Entry 7UDS (electron microscopy, 3.10 A resolution); this record covers chains L and c of the 12 polymer chains in the assembly.

[Chain L]
Name: 25.10C Fab Light Chain
Source organism: Homo sapiens
Notes: antibody fragment or engineered binder
Sequence (209 residues; each row starts with the number of its first residue):
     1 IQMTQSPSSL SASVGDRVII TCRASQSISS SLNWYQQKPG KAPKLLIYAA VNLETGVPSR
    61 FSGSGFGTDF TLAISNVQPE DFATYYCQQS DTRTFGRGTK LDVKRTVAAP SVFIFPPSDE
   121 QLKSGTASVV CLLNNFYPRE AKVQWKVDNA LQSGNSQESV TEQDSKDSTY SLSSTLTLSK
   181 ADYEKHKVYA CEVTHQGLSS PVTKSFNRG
Disulfides: C22-C87, C131-C191

[Chain c]
Name: Glycoprotein G2
Source organism: Lassa mammarenavirus
UniProtKB: Q9IMJ0 (Q9IMJ0_9VIRU); residue numbers follow UniProt; this construct covers 259-418
Sequence (206 residues; each row starts with the number of its first residue):
   259 GTFTWTLSDS EGNETPGGYC LTRWMLIEAE LKCFGNTAVA KCNEKHDEEF CDMLRLFDFN
   319 KQAIRRLKAP AQMSIQLINK AVNALINDQL IMKNHLRDIM CIPYCNYSKY WYLNHTSSGR
   379 TSLPKCWLIS NGSYLNETQF SDDIEQQADN MITEMLQKEY LPETGLVDLE VDDDDKAGWS
   439 HPQFEKGGGS GGGSGGGSWS HPQFEK
Disordered / not traced: 259-275, 415-464
Disulfides: C278-C291, C300-C309, C363-C384
Glycans and other covalent adducts: N-acetylglucosamine (NAG) linked to N372
Construct notes: engineered mutation P328 (Glu in Q9IMJ0), C359 (Gly in Q9IMJ0); expression tag (419-464)
From the paper describing this entry:
  - mutagenesis - Q397H: increased binding to GPC-B MAbs

[Chain L / chain c interface]
Contacting residue pairs - 6 pairs, chain L then chain c:
  S30(L) - R281(c)
  V51(L) - R281(c)
  N52(L) - W282(c)
  G65(L) - R281(c)
  F66(L) - R281(c)
  F66(L) - E288(c)
Other interface residues (no listed pair), chain L (6 interface residues in all): A49
Other interface residues (no listed pair), chain c (5 interface residues in all): E286, A287

[Summary]
Chain L and chain c form an interface of 6 and 5 residues respectively. N-acetylglucosamine is covalently
linked to N372(c). The paper reports that Q397H of chain c increases binding to GPC-B MAbs.
Chain L is 25.10C Fab Light Chain (Homo sapiens) and chain c is Glycoprotein G2 (Lassa mammarenavirus); the
structure, Structure of lineage I (Pinneo) Lassa virus glycoprotein bound to Fab 25.10C, was determined by
electron microscopy.
